7B0U - chains S and W of the 60 polymer chains in the assembly; structure by electron microscopy, 3.86 A resolution.

# Chain S (and W)
Molecule: RsbR protein
Source organism: Listeria innocua serovar 6a (strain ATCC BAA-680 / CLIP 11262)
Notes: chain W of this document is another copy of the same molecule, construct and numbering; everything in this record applies to it too
UniProtKB: Q92DC6 (Q92DC6_LISIN); residue numbers follow UniProt; this construct covers 1-278
Amino-acid sequence (278 residues; row label = number of the first residue in the row):
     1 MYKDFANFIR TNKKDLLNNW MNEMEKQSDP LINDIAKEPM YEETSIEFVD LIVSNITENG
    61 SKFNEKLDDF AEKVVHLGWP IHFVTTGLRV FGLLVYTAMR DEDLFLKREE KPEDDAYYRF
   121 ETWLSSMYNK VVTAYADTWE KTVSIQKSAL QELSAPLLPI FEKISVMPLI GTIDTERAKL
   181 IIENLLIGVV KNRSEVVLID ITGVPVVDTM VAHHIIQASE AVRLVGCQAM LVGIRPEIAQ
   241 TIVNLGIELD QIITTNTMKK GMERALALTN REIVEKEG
Unresolved in the structure: 275-278
Modified / non-standard residues: T241 (phosphothreonine; TPO)
Reported in the primary citation:
  - post-translational modification sites: T241

# Chain S / chain W interface
Contacting residue pairs - 23 pairs, chain S then chain W:
  I234(S) with L224(W); V225(W), hydrophobic
  P236(S) with V190(W), hydrophobic
  A239(S) with L224(W); V225(W), hydrophobic
  I242(S) with L224(W), hydrophobic
  V243(S) with Q217(W); E220(W); A221(W), hydrophobic
  N244(S) with Q217(W)
  L249(S) with E220(W); R223(W), hydrogen bond (backbone-side chain)
  I252(S) with R223(W), hydrogen bond (backbone-side chain); L224(W), hydrophobic
  T254(S) with R223(W); L224(W), hydrogen bond (side chain-backbone); V225(W); G226(W), hydrogen bond (side chain-backbone)
  T255(S) with V225(W)
  N256(S) with R193(W); V225(W), hydrogen bond (side chain-backbone); G226(W), hydrogen bond (side chain-backbone); C227(W), hydrogen bond
Other interface residues (no listed pair), chain S (13 interface residues in all): D250, K260
Other interface residues (no listed pair), chain W (13 interface residues in all): L186, S194, E195

# In short
Chain S and chain W each contribute 13 residues to their interface, with 7 hydrogen bonds. Among the polar
pairs are L249(S)-R223(W), I252(S)-R223(W) and T254(S)-L224(W). From the paper: a modification site at
T241(S).
Chain S and chain W are both RsbR protein (Listeria innocua serovar 6a (strain ATCC BAA-680 / CLIP 11262));
the structure, Stressosome complex from Listeria innocua, was determined by electron microscopy.
